PDB entry 6ZLR | X-ray diffraction, 3.10 A resolution | chains HHH and LLL of the 3 polymer chains in the assembly

== Chain HHH ==
Name: CR3022 fab heavy chain
From: Homo sapiens
Notes: antibody fragment or engineered binder
Chain sequence (222 residues; row label = number of the first residue in the row):
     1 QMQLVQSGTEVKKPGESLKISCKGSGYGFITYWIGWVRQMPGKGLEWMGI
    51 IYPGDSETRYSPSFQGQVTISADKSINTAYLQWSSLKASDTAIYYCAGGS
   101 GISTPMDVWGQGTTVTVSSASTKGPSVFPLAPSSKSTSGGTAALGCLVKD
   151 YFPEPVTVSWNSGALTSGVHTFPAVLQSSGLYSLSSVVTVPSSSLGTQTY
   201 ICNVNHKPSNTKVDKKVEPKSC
Disulfides: Cys22-Cys96, Cys146-Cys202

== Chain LLL ==
Name: CR3022 fab light chain
From: Homo sapiens
Notes: antibody fragment or engineered binder
Chain sequence (221 residues; numbered 1 to 221; the number before each row is that of its first residue):
     1 DIQLTQSPDSLAVSLGERATINCKSSQSVLYSSINKNYLAWYQQKPGQPP
    51 KLLIYWASTRESGVPDRFSGSGSGTDFTLTISSLQAEDVAVYYCQQYYST
   101 PYTFGQGTKVEIKRTVAAPSVFIFPPSDEQLKSGTASVVCLLNNFYPREA
   151 KVQWKVDNALQSGNSQESVTEQDSKDSTYSLSSTLTLSKADYEKHKVYAC
   201 EVTHQGLSSPVTKSFNRGECS
Not modelled in the structure: 220-221
Disulfides: Cys23-Cys94, Cys140-Cys200

== Chain HHH / chain LLL interface ==
Pairs across the interface (72; chain HHH residue first):
  Gln39(HHH) - Gln44(LLL)  hydrogen bond
  Gln39(HHH) - Tyr93(LLL)
  Gly44(HHH) - Tyr93(LLL)
  Leu45(HHH) - Pro50(LLL)  hydrophobic
  Leu45(HHH) - Tyr93(LLL)  hydrophobic
  Leu45(HHH) - Phe104(LLL)  hydrophobic
  Trp47(HHH) - Pro101(LLL)  hydrophobic
  Trp47(HHH) - Tyr102(LLL)
  Trp47(HHH) - Phe104(LLL)
  Ile50(HHH) - Tyr102(LLL)
  Arg59(HHH) - Thr100(LLL)  hydrogen bond
  Pro62(HHH) - Asp1(LLL)
  Pro62(HHH) - Pro101(LLL)
  Tyr95(HHH) - Gln44(LLL)
  Tyr95(HHH) - Gln48(LLL)  hydrogen bond (side chain-backbone)
  Tyr95(HHH) - Pro49(LLL)  hydrophobic
  Ile102(HHH) - Thr100(LLL)
  Ile102(HHH) - Tyr102(LLL)
  Ser103(HHH) - Tyr31(LLL)
  Ser103(HHH) - Tyr38(LLL)
  Ser103(HHH) - Tyr97(LLL)  hydrogen bond (side chain-backbone)
  Ser103(HHH) - Tyr98(LLL)  hydrogen bond (side chain-backbone)
  Ser103(HHH) - Tyr102(LLL)  hydrogen bond (backbone-side chain)
  Thr104(HHH) - Tyr97(LLL)
  Thr104(HHH) - Tyr102(LLL)
  Pro105(HHH) - Tyr42(LLL)
  Pro105(HHH) - Tyr55(LLL)  hydrophobic
  Pro105(HHH) - Tyr97(LLL)
  Met106(HHH) - Tyr42(LLL)  hydrogen bond (backbone-side chain)
  Met106(HHH) - Leu52(LLL)
  Met106(HHH) - Gln95(LLL)
  Met106(HHH) - Tyr102(LLL)  hydrophobic
  Asp107(HHH) - Leu52(LLL)
  Asp107(HHH) - Glu61(LLL)
  Trp109(HHH) - Tyr42(LLL)
  Trp109(HHH) - Pro49(LLL)  hydrophobic
  Trp109(HHH) - Pro50(LLL)
  Gly110(HHH) - Pro49(LLL)
  Val127(HHH) - Glu129(LLL)
  Phe128(HHH) - Ser127(LLL)
  Phe128(HHH) - Glu129(LLL)
  Phe128(HHH) - Gln130(LLL)
  Pro129(HHH) - Ser127(LLL)
  Leu130(HHH) - Phe124(LLL)  hydrophobic
  Leu130(HHH) - Val139(LLL)  hydrophobic
  Ala131(HHH) - Phe124(LLL)
  Ala143(HHH) - Phe122(LLL)  hydrophobic
  Ala143(HHH) - Phe124(LLL)
  Leu147(HHH) - Ser137(LLL)
  Lys149(HHH) - Gln130(LLL)
  Lys149(HHH) - Thr135(LLL)
  Lys149(HHH) - Ser137(LLL)
  His170(HHH) - Asn143(LLL)
  His170(HHH) - Asn144(LLL)  hydrogen bond
  His170(HHH) - Thr170(LLL)
  His170(HHH) - Ser180(LLL)  hydrogen bond
  Phe172(HHH) - Leu141(LLL)  hydrophobic
  Phe172(HHH) - Ser168(LLL)
  Phe172(HHH) - Thr170(LLL)
  Phe172(HHH) - Ser180(LLL)
  Phe172(HHH) - Leu181(LLL)
  Phe172(HHH) - Ser182(LLL)
  Pro173(HHH) - Ser168(LLL)  hydrogen bond (backbone-side chain)
  Pro173(HHH) - Val169(LLL)
  Val175(HHH) - Gln166(LLL)
  Gln177(HHH) - Gln166(LLL)
  Ser185(HHH) - Ser182(LLL)
  Val187(HHH) - Leu141(LLL)  hydrophobic
  Thr189(HHH) - Asn143(LLL)
  Lys215(HHH) - Glu129(LLL)  salt bridge
  Lys220(HHH) - Asp128(LLL)  salt bridge
  Cys222(HHH) - Glu219(LLL)  hydrogen bond (side chain-backbone)
Other interface residues (no listed pair), chain HHH (46 interface residues in all): Val37, Lys43, Glu46, Tyr60, Ser61, Gly101, Gln111, Thr141, Ala142, Leu144, Leu176
Other interface residues (no listed pair), chain LLL (46 interface residues in all): Ala40, Ser99, Gln106, Pro126, Glu167, Asp173, Thr186

== Summary ==
The chain HHH/chain LLL interface involves 46 residues from each chain, with 11 hydrogen bonds and 2 salt
bridges. Polar contacts include Lys215(HHH)-Glu129(LLL), Lys220(HHH)-Asp128(LLL) and Gln39(HHH)-Gln44(LLL).
Chain HHH is CR3022 fab heavy chain and chain LLL is CR3022 fab light chain, both from Homo sapiens; the
structure, Soaking competent crystal form of the SARS-CoV-2 Receptor Binding Domain (RBD):CR3022 complex, was
determined by X-ray diffraction.
